7LQ7 - chains A and H of the 15 polymer chains in the assembly; structure by X-ray diffraction, 3.40 A resolution.

== Chain A ==
Protein: Spike protein S1
Organism: Severe acute respiratory syndrome coronavirus 2
UniProtKB: P0DTC2 (SPIKE_SARS2); numbering as in UniProt (aligned over 333-530)
Chain sequence (205 residues; each row starts with the number of its first residue):
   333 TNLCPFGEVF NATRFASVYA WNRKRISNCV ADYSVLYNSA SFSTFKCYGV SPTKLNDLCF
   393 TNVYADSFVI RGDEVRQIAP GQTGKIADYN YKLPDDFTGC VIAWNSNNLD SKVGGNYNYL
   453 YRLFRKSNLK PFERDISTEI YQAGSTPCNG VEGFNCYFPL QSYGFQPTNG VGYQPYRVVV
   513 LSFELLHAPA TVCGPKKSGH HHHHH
Disordered / not traced: 528-537
Disulfide bonds: Cys-336/Cys-361, Cys-379/Cys-432, Cys-391/Cys-525, Cys-480/Cys-488
Covalent attachments: N-acetylglucosamine (NAG) linked to Asn-343
Sequence notes: expression tag (531-537)
Curated features (UniProtKB/Swiss-Prot):
  - region: Arg-403 to Asp-405 (Integrin-binding motif), Asn-448 to Phe-456 (Immunodominant HLA epitope recognized by the CD8+)
  - glycosylation: Asn-343 (N-linked (GlcNAc...) (complex) asparagine)
  - natural variant: Gly-339 (G339D: In strain: Omicron/BA.1, Omicron/BA.2 and 4 more; G339H: In strain: Omicron/BA.2.75, Omicron/XBB.1.5 and 1 more), Arg-346 (R346K: In strain: Mu/B.1.621; R346T: In strain: Omicron/BQ.1.1, Omicron/XBB.1.5 and 1 more), Leu-368 (L368I: In strain: Omicron/XBB.1.5, Omicron/EG.5.1), Ser-371 (S371F: In strain: Omicron/BA.2, Omicron/BA.2.12.1 and 6 more; S371L: In strain: Omicron/BA.1), Ser-373 (S373P: In strain: Omicron/BA.1, Omicron/BA.2 and 7 more), Ser-375 (S375F: In strain: Omicron/BA.1, Omicron/BA.2 and 7 more), Thr-376 (T376A: In strain: Omicron/BA.2, Omicron/BA.2.12.1 and 5 more), Asp-405 (D405N: In strain: Omicron/BA.2, Omicron/BA.2.12.1 and 6 more), Arg-408 (R408S: In strain: Omicron/BA.2, Omicron/BA.2.12.1 and 6 more), Lys-417 (K417N: In strain: Beta/B.1.351, Omicron/BA.1 and 8 more; K417T: In strain: Gamma/P.1), Asn-440 (N440K: In strain: Omicron/BA.1, Omicron/BA.2 and 7 more), Lys-444 (K444T: In strain: Omicron/BQ.1.1), 16 further natural variant entries in UniProt
  - mutagenesis: Asn-343 (N343Q: Reduced viral infectivity), Leu-452 (L452R: Increased resistance to neutralizing antibodies. Decreases HLA binding to NF9 epitope. Increased binding affinity to human ACE2), Tyr-453 (Y453F: Decreased HLA binding to NF9 epitope. Increased binding affinity to human ACE2), Ala-475 (A475V: Increased resistance to neutralizing antibodies), Val-483 (V483A: Increased resistance to neutralizing antibodies), Glu-484 (E484D: Increased replication in human TMEM106B overexpressing cells), Phe-490 (F490L: Increased resistance to neutralizing antibodies and human covalescent sera neutralization), Gln-493 (Q493N: Reduced host ACE2-binding affinity in vitro; Q493Y: Reduced host ACE2-binding affinity in vitro), Asn-501 (N501T: Reduced host ACE2-binding affinity in vitro; N501Y: Increased binding affinity to human ACE2), His-519 (H519P: Increased resistance to human covalescent sera neutralization)

== Chain H ==
Protein: CV503 heavy chain
Organism: Homo sapiens
Chain sequence (224 residues; numbered 1 to 216 plus 11 insertion-coded residues; 3 numbers in that range are skipped by the numbering (no residue carries them; nothing is unmodelled there); the number before each row is that of its first residue; a row labelled like 82A-82C holds insertion residues (82A, then the next letters in order)):
     1 QVQLVQSGAE VKKPGSSVKV SCKASGGTFG IS
    36 WVRQAPGQGL EWMGRII
   52A P
    53 ILGTANHAQK FQGRVTITAD KSTGTVYMEL
82A-82C SSL
    83 RSEDTAVYYC ARDGDSGS
100A-100G YYETLGF
   101 DYWGQGTLVT VSSASTKGPS VFPLAPSSKS TSGGTAALGC LVKDYFPEPV TVSWNSGALT
   161 SGVHTFPAVL QSSGLYSLSS VVTVPSSSLG TQTYICNVNH KPSNTKVDKK VEPKSC
Disordered / not traced: 216
Disulfide bonds: Cys-22/Cys-92, Cys-140/Cys-196

== Chain A / chain H interface ==
Pairs across the interface (22):
  Leu-455(A) / Leu-54(H)  hydrophobic
  Leu-455(A) / Tyr-100A(H)
  Phe-456(A) / Leu-54(H)  hydrophobic
  Phe-456(A) / Tyr-100A(H)  hydrophobic
  Ala-475(A) / Tyr-100B(H)
  Gly-476(A) / Tyr-100B(H)
  Glu-484(A) / Thr-56(H)
  Gly-485(A) / Arg-50(H)  hydrogen bond (backbone-side chain)
  Phe-486(A) / Trp-47(H)  hydrophobic
  Phe-486(A) / Arg-50(H)
  Phe-486(A) / Asn-58(H)
  Phe-486(A) / Glu-100C(H)
  Phe-486(A) / Leu-100E(H)  hydrophobic
  Asn-487(A) / Arg-50(H)
  Asn-487(A) / Tyr-100B(H)
  Asn-487(A) / Glu-100C(H)  hydrogen bond (side chain-backbone)
  Tyr-489(A) / Phe-29(H)
  Tyr-489(A) / Arg-50(H)
  Tyr-489(A) / Ile-52(H)  hydrophobic
  Tyr-489(A) / Tyr-100A(H)  hydrogen bond (side chain-backbone)
  Tyr-489(A) / Glu-100C(H)  hydrogen bond
  Gln-493(A) / Leu-54(H)  hydrogen bond (side chain-backbone)
Also at the interface, not in a pair above, chain A (12 interface residues in all): Lys-417, Ser-477
Also at the interface, not in a pair above, chain H (12 interface residues in all): Ile-53
From the paper, about this interface:
  - specific contacts: Phe-486(A)/Trp-47(H) (hydrophobic contact), Phe-486(A)/Leu-100E(H) (hydrophobic contact)
  - epitope / paratope residues, chain A: Glu-471(A), Phe-486(A)
  - epitope / paratope residues, chain H: Trp-47(H), Leu-100E(H)

== In short ==
Chain A and chain H each contribute 12 residues to their interface, with 5 hydrogen bonds. Polar contacts
include Gly-485(A)/Arg-50(H), Asn-487(A)/Glu-100C(H) and Tyr-489(A)/Glu-100C(H). The authors report
hydrophobic contacts between Phe-486(A) and Trp-47(H) and Phe-486(A) and Leu-100E(H). Covalently linked
N-acetylglucosamine: at Asn-343(A). The paper reports epitope/paratope residues Glu-471(A), Phe-486(A) and
Trp-47(H) among others.
Chain A is Spike protein S1 (Severe acute respiratory syndrome coronavirus 2) and chain H is CV503 heavy chain
(Homo sapiens); the structure, Crystal structure of SARS-CoV-2 receptor binding domain in complex with
antibodies CV503 and COVA1-16, was determined by X-ray diffraction.
